Entry 7O6P (electron microscopy, 2.04 A resolution); this record covers chains A and D of the 4 polymer chains in the assembly.

== Chain A (and D) ==
Protein: borneol dehydrogenase
From: Salvia officinalis
Notes: chain D of this document is another copy of the same molecule, construct and numbering; everything in this record applies to it too
Sequence (303 residues; each row starts with the number of its first residue; numbers below 1 keep their minus sign (Met-20 is residue -20)):
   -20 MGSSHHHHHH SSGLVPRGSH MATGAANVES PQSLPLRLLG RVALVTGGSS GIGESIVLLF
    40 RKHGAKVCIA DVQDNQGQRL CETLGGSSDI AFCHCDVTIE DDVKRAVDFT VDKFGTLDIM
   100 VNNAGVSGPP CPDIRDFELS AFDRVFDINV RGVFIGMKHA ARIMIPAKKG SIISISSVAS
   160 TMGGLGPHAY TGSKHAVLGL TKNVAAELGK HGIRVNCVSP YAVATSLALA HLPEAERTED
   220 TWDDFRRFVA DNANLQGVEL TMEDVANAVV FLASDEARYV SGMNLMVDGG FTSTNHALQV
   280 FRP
Unresolved in the structure: -20 to 12, 205-218 (chain D: -20 to 11, 205-218)
From the paper describing this entry:
  - catalytic residues: Ser156
  - self-association interface (contacts with another copy of this molecule): Leu277
  - conformationally variable residues (order/disorder transition): Gln52 to Gly65

== Chain A / chain D interface ==
Pairs across the interface (42):
  Cys110(A) - Phe280(D)
  Pro111(A) - Phe280(D)
  Met161(A) - Met161(D)  hydrophobic
  Met161(A) - Thr271(D)
  Met161(A) - Ser272(D)
  Met161(A) - Thr273(D)
  Met161(A) - Asn274(D)
  Gly162(A) - Ser272(D)  hydrogen bond (backbone-backbone)
  Gly162(A) - Thr273(D)
  Gly162(A) - Asn274(D)  hydrogen bond (backbone-backbone)
  Gly163(A) - Asn274(D)
  Gly163(A) - Val279(D)
  Leu164(A) - Asn274(D)
  Leu164(A) - Val279(D)
  Gly165(A) - Val279(D)
  Gly165(A) - Phe280(D)
  His167(A) - Phe280(D)
  Phe227(A) - Ala276(D)
  Phe227(A) - Leu277(D)
  Asn231(A) - Ala276(D)  hydrogen bond (side chain-backbone)
  Phe270(A) - Asn274(D)
  Thr271(A) - Met161(D)
  Ser272(A) - Met161(D)
  Ser272(A) - Gly162(D)  hydrogen bond (backbone-backbone)
  Thr273(A) - Met161(D)
  Thr273(A) - Gly162(D)
  Thr273(A) - Asn274(D)
  Asn274(A) - Met161(D)
  Asn274(A) - Gly162(D)  hydrogen bond (backbone-backbone)
  Asn274(A) - Gly163(D)
  Asn274(A) - Leu164(D)
  Asn274(A) - Phe270(D)
  Asn274(A) - Thr273(D)
  Ala276(A) - Phe227(D)
  Ala276(A) - Asn231(D)  hydrogen bond (backbone-side chain)
  Leu277(A) - Phe227(D)
  Val279(A) - Gly163(D)
  Val279(A) - Gly165(D)
  Phe280(A) - Cys110(D)
  Phe280(A) - Pro111(D)
  Phe280(A) - Gly165(D)
  Phe280(A) - His167(D)
Also at the interface, not in a pair above, chain A (21 interface residues in all): Tyr200, Gln278
Also at the interface, not in a pair above, chain D (21 interface residues in all): Tyr200, Gln278

== In short ==
The chain A/chain D interface involves 21 residues from each chain, with 6 hydrogen bonds. Among the polar
pairs are Asn231(A)-Ala276(D), Gly162(A)-Ser272(D) and Gly162(A)-Asn274(D). The paper reports the catalytic
residue Ser156(A); conformational variability at Gln52(A).
Chain A and chain D are both borneol dehydrogenase (Salvia officinalis); the structure, Structure of the
borneol dehydrogenase 2 of Salvia officinalis, was determined by electron microscopy together with 7O6Q from
the same study.
